Entry 6MUD (X-ray diffraction, 2.69 A resolution); this record covers chains A and B.

[Chain A]
Molecule: Calmodulin-1
From: Homo sapiens
Reference sequence: P0DP23 (CALM1_HUMAN); residues 0-148 here correspond to UniProt positions 1-149 (UniProt number = residue number + 1)
Amino-acid sequence (149 residues; row label = number of the first residue in the row; numbering starts at 0):
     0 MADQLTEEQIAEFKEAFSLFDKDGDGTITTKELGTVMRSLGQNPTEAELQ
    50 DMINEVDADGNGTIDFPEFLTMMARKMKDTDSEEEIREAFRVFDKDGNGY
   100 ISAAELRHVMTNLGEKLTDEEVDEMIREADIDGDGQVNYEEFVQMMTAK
Unresolved in the structure: 0, 148
Ion coordination: Ca2+ site 1: D20, D22, D24, T26, E31; Ca2+ site 2: D56, D58, N60, T62, E67; Ca2+ site 3: D93, D95, N97, Y99, E104; Ca2+ site 4: D129, D131, D133, Q135, E140
Curated features (UniProtKB/Swiss-Prot):
  - binding site (Ca(2+)): D20, D22, D24, T26, E31, D56, D58, N60, T62, E67, D93, D95, N97, Y99, E104, D129, D131, D133, Q135, E140
  - modified residue: A1 (N-acetylalanine), K21 (N6-acetyllysine), T44 (Phosphothreonine), S81 (Phosphoserine), K94 (N6-acetyllysine), Y99 (Phosphotyrosine), S101 (Phosphoserine), T110 (Phosphothreonine), K115 (N6,N6,N6-trimethyllysine), Y138 (Phosphotyrosine)
  - cross-link: K21 (Glycyl lysine isopeptide (Lys-Gly) (interchain with G-Cter in SUMO2))

[Chain B]
Molecule: Sodium channel protein type 5 subunit alpha
From: Homo sapiens
Reference sequence: Q14524 (SCN5A_HUMAN); numbering as in UniProt (aligned over 1786-1922)
Amino-acid sequence (140 residues; row label = number of the first residue in the row):
  1783 SNALSEDDFDMFYEIWEKFDPEATQFIEYSVLSDFADALSEPLRIAKPNQ
  1833 ISLINMDLPMVSGDRIHCMDILFAFTKRVLGESGEMDALKIQMEEKFMAA
  1883 NPSKISYEPITTTLRRKHEEVSAMVIQRAFRRHLLQRSLK
Unresolved in the structure: 1783-1784, 1879-1886, 1921-1922
Differences from the reference sequence: expression tag (1783-1785)
What the authors report for this chain:
  - contacts within the chain: D1846-R1898 (salt bridge)
  - disease-associated variants - S1904L: decreased binding to Ca2+/CaM
  - conformationally variable residues (order/disorder transition): F1879 to K1886
  - mutagenesis - Q1909R (Kd 7 +/- 2 uM): unchanged binding to Calmodulin-1 (chain A)
  - mutagenesis - S1904L: decreased binding to Calmodulin-1 (chain A)

[Chain A / chain B interface]
Residue-residue contacts - 21 pairs, chain A then chain B:
  E84(A) with M1906(B)
  E87(A) with I1833(B); K1899(B), salt bridge
  V91(A) with H1900(B)
  F92(A) with V1903(B), hydrophobic
  K94(A) with H1900(B), hydrogen bond
  V108(A) with H1900(B); S1904(B), hydrogen bond (backbone-side chain)
  M109(A) with S1904(B); V1907(B), hydrophobic
  T110(A) with S1904(B), hydrogen bond (backbone-side chain); I1908(B)
  N111(A) with I1908(B)
  M124(A) with V1907(B), hydrophobic
  E127(A) with R1914(B), salt bridge; H1915(B), salt bridge; Q1918(B)
  M144(A) with R1914(B), hydrogen bond (backbone-side chain)
  M145(A) with M1906(B), hydrophobic; V1907(B), hydrophobic; R1910(B), hydrogen bond (backbone-side chain)
Other interface residues (no listed pair), chain A (16 interface residues in all): S81, A88, T146
Other interface residues (no listed pair), chain B (14 interface residues in all): L1896, E1901
Interface features reported in the paper:
  - residue pairs: E87(A)-I1833(B) (hydrophobic contact)
  - interface residues, chain B: H1900(B), V1903(B), S1904(B), M1906(B), I1908(B), R1914(B)

[Summary]
The interface between chain A and chain B involves 16 residues on one side and 14 on the other; the contacts
include 5 hydrogen bonds and 3 salt bridges. Polar contacts include E87(A)-K1899(B), E127(A)-R1914(B) and
E127(A)-H1915(B). The authors report a hydrophobic contact between E87(A) and I1833(B). From the paper: S1904L
of chain B reduces binding to Ca2+/CaM; interface residues H1900(B), V1903(B) and S1904(B) among others.
Chain A is Calmodulin-1 and chain B is Sodium channel protein type 5 subunit alpha, both from Homo sapiens;
the structure, Voltage-gated sodium channel NaV1.5 C-terminal domain in complex with Ca2+/Calmodulin, was
determined by X-ray diffraction, deposited together with 6MUE.
